Entry 5XYM (electron microscopy, 3.08 A resolution); this record covers chains A and M of the 31 polymer chains in the assembly.

Chain A:
Molecule: 23S RNA
Source organism: Mycobacterium smegmatis (strain ATCC 700084 / mc(2)155)
Sequence (3164 nucleotides; row label = number of the first residue in the row):
     1 UUGUAAGUGUUUAAGGGCGCAUGGUGGAUGCCUUGGCACUGGGAGCCGAU
    51 GAAGGACGUAGGAGGCUGCGAUAAGCCUCGGGGAGCUGUCAACCGAGCGU
   101 UGAUCCGAGGAUGUCCGAAUGGGGAAACCCGGCACGAGUGAUGUCGUGUC
   151 ACCAGGCGCUGAAUAUAUAGGCGUCUGGGGGGAACGCGGGGAAGUGAAAC
   201 AUCUCAGUACCCGUAGGAAGAGAAAACAAAAUGUGAUUCCGUGAGUAGUG
   251 GCGAGCGAAAGCGGAGGAUGGCUAAACCGUAUGCAUGUGAUACCGGGUAG
   301 GGGUUGUGUGUGCGGGGUUGUGGGACCUAUCUUUCCGGCUCUACCUGGCU
   351 GGAGGGCAGUGAGAAAAUGUUGUGGUUAGCGGAAAUGGCUUGGGAUGGCC
   401 UGCCGUAGACGGUGAGAGCCCGGUACGUGAAAACCCGACGUCUGUCUUGA
   451 UGGUGUUCCCGAGUAGCAGCGGGCCCGUGGAAUCUGCUGUGAAUCUGCCG
   501 GGACCACCCGGUAAGCCUGAAUACUUCCCAGUGACCGAUAGCGGAUUAGU
   551 ACCGUGAGGGAAUGGUGAAAAGUACCCCGGGAGGGGAGUGAAAGAGUACC
   601 UGAAACCGUGCGCUUACAAUCCGUCAGAGCCCUCGACGUGUCGUGGGGUG
   651 AUGGCGUGCCUUUUGAAGAAUGAGCCUGCGAGUCAGGGACAUGUCGCGAG
   701 GUUAACCCGGGUGGGGUAGCCGCAGCGAAAGCGAGUCUGAAUAGGGCGUA
   751 UCCACACAAGAGUGUGUGGUGUAGUGGUGUGUUCUGGACCCGAAGCGGAG
   801 UGAUCUACCCAUGGCCAGGGUGAAGCGCGGGUAAGACCGCGUGGAGGCCC
   851 GAACCCACUUAGGUUGAAGACUGAGGGGAUGAGCUGUGGGUAGGGGUGAA
   901 AGGCCAAUCAAACUCCGUGAUAGCUGGUUCUCCCCGAAAUGCAUUUAGGU
   951 GCAGCGUCGCAUGUUUCUUGCCGGAGGUAGAGCUACUGGAUGGCCGAUGG
  1001 GCCCCACAGGGUUACUGACGUCAGCCAAACUCCGAAUGCCGGUAAGUCCA
  1051 AGAGUGCGGCAGUGGGACGGCGGGGGAUAAGCUCCGUGCGUCGAGAGGGA
  1101 AACAGCCCAGAUCGCCGGCUAAGGCCCCUAAGCGUGUGCUAAGUGGAAAA
  1151 GGAUGUGCAGUCGCGAAGACAACCAGGAGGUUGGCUUAGAAGCAGCCACC
  1201 CUUGAAAGAGUGCGUAAUAGCUCACUGGUCAAGUGAUUGUGCGCCGAUAA
  1251 UGUAGCGGGGCUCAAGCACACCGCCGAAGCCGCGGCAGCCAACGUGUUGG
  1301 CUGGGUAGGGGAGCGUCCUGCAUCCGGUGAAGCCGCCGAGUGAUCGAGUG
  1351 GUGGAGGGUGUGGGAGUGAGAAUGCAGGCAUGAGUAGCGAUUAGGCAAGU
  1401 GAGAACCUUGCCCGCCGAAAGACCAAGGGUUCCUGGGCCAGGCCAGUCCG
  1451 CCCAGGGUGAGUCGGGACCUAAGGCGAGGCCGACAGGCGUAGUCGAUGGA
  1501 CAACGGGUUGAUAUUCCCGUACCCGUGUAUGUGCGUCCAUGAUGAAUCAG
  1551 CGGUACUAACCAUCCAAAACCACCGUGACCGCACCUUUCGGGGUGUGGCG
  1601 UUGGUGGGGCUGCAUGGGACCUUCGUUGGUAGUAGUCAAGCGAUGGGGUG
  1651 ACGCAGGAAGGUAGCCGUACCGGUCAGUGGUAAUACCGGGGUAAGCCUGU
  1701 AGGGAGUCAGAUAGGUAAAUCCGUCUGGCAUAUAUCCUGAGAGGUGAUGC
  1751 AUAGCCGAGUGAGGCGAAUUCGGUGAUCCUAUGCUGCCGAGAAAAGCCUC
  1801 UAGCGAGGACAUACACGGCCCGUACCCCAAACCAACACAGGUGGUCAGGU
  1851 AGAGAAUACUAAGGCGUACGAGUGAACUAUGGUUAAGGAACUCGGCAAAA
  1901 UGCCCCCGUAACUUCGGGAGAAGGGGGACCCACAUGGCGUGUAAGCCUUU
  1951 ACGGCCCAAGCGUGAGUGGGUGGCACAAACCAGUGAGAAGCGACUGUUUA
  2001 CUAAAAACACAGGUCCGUGCGAAGUCGCAAGACGAUGUAUACGGACUGAC
  2051 GCCUGCCCGGUGCUGGAAGGUUAAGAGGACCCGUUAACUCCCUUUGGGGG
  2101 UGAAGCGGAGAAUUUAAGCCCCAGUAAACGGCGGUGGUAACUAUAACCAU
  2151 CCUAAGGUAGCGAAAUUCCUUGUCGGGUAAGUUCCGACCUGCACGAAUGG
  2201 CGUAACGACUUCUCAACUGUCUCAACCAUAGACUCGGCGAAAUUGCACUA
  2251 CGAGUAAAGAUGCUCGUUACGCGCGGCAGGACGAAAAGACCCCGGGACCU
  2301 UCACUACAACUUGGUAUUGGUGCUCGAUACGGUUUGUGUAGGAUAGGUGG
  2351 GAGACUGUGAAGCUCACACGCCAGUGUGGGUGGAGUCGUUGUUGAAAUAC
  2401 CACUCUGAUCGUAUUGGGCCUCUAACCUCGGACCGUAUAUCCGGUUCAGG
  2451 GACAGUGCCUGGUGGGUAGUUUAACUGGGGCGGUUGCCUCCUAAAAUGUA
  2501 ACGGAGGCGCCCAAAGGUUCCCUCAACCUGGACGGCAAUCAGGUGUUGAG
  2551 UGUAAGUGCACAAGGGAGCUUGACUGCGAGACGGACAUGUCGAGCAGGGA
  2601 CGAAAGUCGGGACUAGUGAUCCGGCACCUCUGAGUGGAAGGGGUGUCGCU
  2651 CAACGGAUAAAAGGUACCCCGGGGAUAACAGGCUGAUCUUCCCCAAGAGU
  2701 CCAUAUCGACGGGAUGGUUUGGCACCUCGAUGUCGGCUCGUCGCAUCCUG
  2751 GGGCUGGAGCAGGUCCCAAGGGUUGGGCUGUUCGCCCAUUAAAGCGGCAC
  2801 GCGAGCUGGGUUUAGAACGUCGUGAGACAGUUCGGUCUCUAUCCGCCGCG
  2851 CGCGUCAGAAGCUUGAGGAAACCUGUCCCUAGUACGAGAGGACCGGGACG
  2901 GACGAACCUCUGGUAUACCAGUUGUCCCACCAGGGGCACGGCUGGAUAGC
  2951 CACGUUCGGACAGGAUAACCGCUGAAAGCAUCUAAGCGGGAAACCUCUUC
  3001 CAAGACCAGGCUUCUCACCCUCUAGGAGGGAUAAGGCCCCCCGCAGACCA
  3051 CGGGAUUGAUAGACCAGACCUGGAAGCCUAGUAAUAGGUGCAGGGAACUG
  3101 GCACUAACCGGCCGAAAACUUACAACACCCCAUAAUCGUUGUAAGAAGAA
  3151 AACAUUGACGCACC
Not modelled in the structure: 1-5, 161, 280-311, 326-372, 440-457, 638-643, 996-1017, 1163-1232, 1293-1296, 1529-1638, 1678, 1709, 1730-1733, 1758-1764, 1806-1812, 1944-1958, 2090-2099, 2328-2415, 2438, 3109, 3116-3164
Metal / ion sites: Mg2+ site 1 near G16 (its only coordinating residue here); Mg2+ site 2: C31, G1357; Mg2+ site 3 near U72 (its only coordinating residue here); Mg2+ site 4 near U120 (its only coordinating residue here); Mg2+ site 5: A199, C200; Mg2+ site 6 near A383 (its only coordinating residue here); Mg2+ site 7: U483, G500; Mg2+ site 8: G502, G2634; Mg2+ site 9 near G541 (its only coordinating residue here); Mg2+ site 10: G541, G544; Mg2+ site 11: C600, U601; Mg2+ site 12: C621, C2263; 96 more Mg2+ sites not listed

Chain M:
Molecule: 50S ribosomal protein L16
Source organism: Mycobacterium smegmatis (strain ATCC 700084 / mc(2)155)
UniProtKB: A0QSD8 (RL16_MYCS2); residue numbers follow UniProt; this construct covers 1-138
Chain sequence (138 residues; each row starts with the number of its first residue):
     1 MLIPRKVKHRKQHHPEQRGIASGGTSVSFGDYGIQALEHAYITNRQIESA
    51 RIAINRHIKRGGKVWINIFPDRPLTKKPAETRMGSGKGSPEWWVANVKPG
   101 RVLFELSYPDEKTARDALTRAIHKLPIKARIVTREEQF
Not modelled in the structure: 84, 136-138

How chain A and chain M interact:
Residue-residue contacts (84):
  A981(A) - Ser22(M)  phosphate contact
  G982(A) - Ser22(M)  phosphate contact
  G989(A) - Pro4(M)  sugar contact
  G989(A) - Arg5(M)  phosphate contact
  G989(A) - Lys6(M)  salt bridge to the phosphate
  G989(A) - Asp71(M)  hydrogen bond to the sugar
  A990(A) - Pro4(M)  phosphate contact
  A990(A) - Arg5(M)  hydrogen bond to the phosphate
  A990(A) - Phe69(M)  sugar contact
  U991(A) - Ile66(M)  sugar contact
  G992(A) - Lys63(M)  hydrogen bond to the phosphate
  G992(A) - Trp65(M)  hydrogen bond to the sugar
  G993(A) - Lys63(M)  salt bridge to the phosphate
  C1025(A) - Gly23(M)  phosphate contact
  C1025(A) - Gly24(M)  hydrogen bond to the phosphate
  C1025(A) - Arg101(M)  hydrogen bond to the sugar
  C1026(A) - Gly23(M)  phosphate contact
  C1026(A) - Arg101(M)  salt bridge to the phosphate
  A1027(A) - Arg72(M)  sugar contact
  A1028(A) - Lys11(M)  hydrogen bond to the base
  A1028(A) - Gln12(M)  base contact
  A1028(A) - His13(M)  stacking on the base
  A1029(A) - His9(M)  stacking on the base
  A1029(A) - Lys11(M)  hydrogen bond to the base
  C1030(A) - Lys8(M)  salt bridge to the phosphate
  C1030(A) - His9(M)  phosphate contact
  G1072(A) - Arg18(M)  salt bridge to the phosphate
  G1073(A) - Glu16(M)  phosphate contact
  G1073(A) - Arg18(M)  salt bridge to the phosphate
  G1074(A) - His13(M)  hydrogen bond to the phosphate
  G1075(A) - Gln12(M)  phosphate contact
  G1075(A) - His13(M)  phosphate contact
  G1075(A) - Lys87(M)  salt bridge to the phosphate
  G1076(A) - His14(M)  base contact
  G1076(A) - Lys77(M)  sugar contact
  G1076(A) - Met83(M)  sugar contact
  G1076(A) - Lys87(M)  salt bridge to the phosphate
  G1076(A) - Gly88(M)  hydrogen bond to the phosphate
  A1077(A) - Thr75(M)  sugar contact
  A1077(A) - Lys76(M)  phosphate contact
  A1077(A) - Lys77(M)  hydrogen bond to the phosphate
  U1078(A) - His14(M)  sugar contact
  U1078(A) - Gln17(M)  base contact
  U1078(A) - Tyr41(M)  base contact
  A1079(A) - Met83(M)  base contact
  A1080(A) - Met83(M)  base contact
  A1150(A) - Lys128(M)  salt bridge to the phosphate
  G1151(A) - Lys128(M)  salt bridge to the phosphate
  G2477(A) - Ser85(M)  phosphate contact
  G2478(A) - Arg82(M)  salt bridge to the phosphate
  U2492(A) - His13(M)  sugar contact
  C2502(A) - Ser85(M)  hydrogen bond to the base
  C2502(A) - Gly86(M)  hydrogen bond to the phosphate
  G2503(A) - Ser85(M)  phosphate contact
  G2503(A) - Gly86(M)  hydrogen bond to the phosphate
  G2503(A) - Lys87(M)  phosphate contact
  G2504(A) - Lys11(M)  sugar contact
  G2504(A) - Gly86(M)  phosphate contact
  G2504(A) - Lys87(M)  hydrogen bond to the phosphate
  A2505(A) - Lys11(M)  salt bridge to the phosphate
  C2694(A) - Arg120(M)  sugar contact
  C2694(A) - His123(M)  sugar contact
  C2694(A) - Lys124(M)  hydrogen bond to the base
  A2695(A) - Arg120(M)  salt bridge to the phosphate
  A2696(A) - Arg56(M)  hydrogen bond to the sugar
  A2696(A) - Arg120(M)  salt bridge to the phosphate
  C2710(A) - Ser49(M)  hydrogen bond to the base
  C2710(A) - Lys124(M)  base contact
  G2711(A) - Arg45(M)  salt bridge to the phosphate
  G2711(A) - Gln46(M)  phosphate contact
  G2711(A) - Ser49(M)  hydrogen bond to the sugar
  G2711(A) - His123(M)  base contact
  G2711(A) - Lys124(M)  hydrogen bond to the sugar
  G2712(A) - Gln46(M)  hydrogen bond to the phosphate
  G2712(A) - Lys124(M)  sugar contact
  G2712(A) - Leu125(M)  sugar contact
  G2712(A) - Pro126(M)  phosphate contact
  G2713(A) - Pro126(M)  phosphate contact
  G2721(A) - Ala79(M)  hydrogen bond to the sugar
  G2722(A) - Thr81(M)  sugar contact
  G2722(A) - Arg82(M)  salt bridge to the phosphate
  G2722(A) - Met83(M)  sugar contact
  C2723(A) - Arg82(M)  salt bridge to the phosphate
  C2723(A) - Met83(M)  hydrogen bond to the phosphate
Interface residues without a listed pair, chain A (45 interface residues in all): G988, G1024, G1152, G2479
Interface residues without a listed pair, chain M (54 interface residues in all): Ile3, Pro15, Ile20, Ser28, Phe29, Leu74, Glu80, Trp92, Ile122, Ile127

In short:
45 residues of chain A and 54 residues of chain M are in contact; the contacts include 23 hydrogen bonds, 17
salt bridges and 2 aromatic stacking contacts. Polar pairs include A1028(A)-Lys11(M), A1029(A)-Lys11(M) and
C2502(A)-Ser85(M). C31(A) and G1357(A) coordinate Mg2+ site 2.
Chain A is 23S RNA and chain M is 50S ribosomal protein L16, both from Mycobacterium smegmatis (strain ATCC
700084 / mc(2)155); the structure, Large subunit of Mycobacterium smegmatis, was determined by electron
microscopy together with 5XYU from the same study.
